4FVY - chains A and B; structure by X-ray diffraction, 1.70 A resolution.

# Chain A (and B)
Molecule: Nitric oxide synthase, brain
From: Rattus norvegicus
Notes: EC 1.14.13.39; chain B of this document is another copy of the same molecule, construct and numbering; everything in this record applies to it too
UniProtKB: P29476 (NOS1_RAT); residues 297-718 here = UniProt positions 297-718
Sequence (422 residues; each row starts with the number of its first residue):
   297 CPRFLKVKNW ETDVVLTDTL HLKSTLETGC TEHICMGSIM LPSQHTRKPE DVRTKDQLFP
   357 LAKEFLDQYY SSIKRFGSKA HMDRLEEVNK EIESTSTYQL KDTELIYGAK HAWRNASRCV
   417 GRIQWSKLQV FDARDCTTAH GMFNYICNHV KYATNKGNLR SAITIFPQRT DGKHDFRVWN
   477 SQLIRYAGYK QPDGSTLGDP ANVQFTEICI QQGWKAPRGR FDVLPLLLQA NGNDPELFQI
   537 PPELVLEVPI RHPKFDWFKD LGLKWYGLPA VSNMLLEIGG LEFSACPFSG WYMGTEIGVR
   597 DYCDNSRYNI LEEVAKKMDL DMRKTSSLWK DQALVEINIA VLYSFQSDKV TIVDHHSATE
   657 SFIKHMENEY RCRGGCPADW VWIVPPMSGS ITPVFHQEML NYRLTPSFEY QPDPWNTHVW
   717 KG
Not modelled in the structure: 297-298, 339-349, 717-718 (chain B: 297-298, 339-347)
Curated features (UniProtKB/Swiss-Prot):
  - binding site ((6R)-L-erythro-5,6,7,8-tetrahydrobiopterin): S334, V677, W678, F691
  - binding site (heme b): C415, Y706
  - binding site (L-arginine): Q478, W587, Y588, E592
Ion coordination: Zn2+: C326, C331 (shared with C326(B), C331(B) of chain B); heme Fe near C415 (its only coordinating residue here)
Small-molecule neighbours:
  - 3KJ (N~5~-(N-hydroxy-N-methylcarbamimidoyl)-L-ornithine): Q478, W561, Y562, P565, V567, F584, S585, G586, W587, Y588, M589, E592, D597
  - tetrahydrobiopterin (H4B), molecule 1: W306, W676, F691, H692, Q693, E694
  - tetrahydrobiopterin (H4B), molecule 2: S334, M336, R596, V677, W678
  - heme (HEM): W409, A412, R414, C415, V416, G417, Q420, L424, S457, M570, F584, S585, G586, W587, M589, E592, V649, W678, F704, Y706
What the authors report for this chain:
  - binding site for 3KJ: G586, Y588, E592, D597

# Interface between chain A and chain B
Contacting residue pairs (130):
  L301(A) - I330(B)  hydrophobic
  W306(A) - M336(B)  hydrophobic
  W306(A) - L337(B)  hydrophobic
  E307(A) - N601(B)
  E307(A) - S602(B)  hydrogen bond (backbone-side chain)
  H317(A) - I330(B)
  S320(A) - H329(B)
  T321(A) - H329(B)
  E323(A) - E328(B)
  T324(A) - T327(B)  hydrogen bond (side chain-backbone)
  T324(A) - E328(B)  hydrogen bond (backbone-backbone)
  T324(A) - H329(B)
  T324(A) - I330(B)
  T324(A) - C331(B)
  C326(A) - C326(B)  hydrophobic
  C326(A) - T327(B)
  C326(A) - E328(B)
  C326(A) - C331(B)  hydrophobic
  T327(A) - T324(B)  hydrogen bond (backbone-side chain)
  T327(A) - C326(B)
  E328(A) - E323(B)
  E328(A) - T324(B)  hydrogen bond (backbone-backbone)
  E328(A) - C326(B)  hydrogen bond (backbone-backbone)
  E328(A) - E328(B)
  H329(A) - S320(B)
  H329(A) - T321(B)
  H329(A) - T324(B)
  H329(A) - Y698(B)
  I330(A) - L301(B)  hydrophobic
  I330(A) - H317(B)
  I330(A) - T324(B)
  I330(A) - L696(B)  hydrophobic
  I330(A) - N697(B)
  I330(A) - Y698(B)  hydrophobic
  C331(A) - C326(B)  hydrophobic
  C331(A) - C331(B)  hydrophobic
  C331(A) - L696(B)
  C331(A) - N697(B)  hydrogen bond (backbone-backbone)
  M332(A) - L301(B)  hydrophobic
  M332(A) - L696(B)  hydrophobic
  S334(A) - W676(B)
  S334(A) - E694(B)
  S334(A) - M695(B)  hydrogen bond (side chain-backbone)
  I335(A) - E694(B)
  I335(A) - M695(B)
  M336(A) - W306(B)  hydrophobic
  M336(A) - E694(B)  hydrogen bond (backbone-side chain)
  V595(A) - S686(B)
  R596(A) - S686(B)
  R596(A) - F691(B)
  R596(A) - H692(B)
  D600(A) - H692(B)  salt bridge
  N601(A) - E307(B)  hydrogen bond
  L607(A) - I687(B)  hydrophobic
  K620(A) - Q642(B)
  T621(A) - D650(B)  hydrogen bond
  T621(A) - H652(B)
  T621(A) - S653(B)  hydrogen bond
  S622(A) - L638(B)
  S622(A) - Q642(B)  hydrogen bond
  S622(A) - D650(B)
  S623(A) - I635(B)
  L624(A) - N634(B)
  L624(A) - I635(B)
  L624(A) - L638(B)  hydrophobic
  L624(A) - H651(B)
  K626(A) - I687(B)
  D627(A) - V631(B)
  D627(A) - H651(B)  salt bridge
  D627(A) - H652(B)  salt bridge
  D627(A) - M683(B)
  D627(A) - S684(B)  hydrogen bond
  D627(A) - I687(B)
  Q628(A) - V631(B)
  Q628(A) - E632(B)  hydrogen bond
  Q628(A) - I635(B)
  V631(A) - D627(B)
  V631(A) - Q628(B)
  V631(A) - V631(B)  hydrophobic
  E632(A) - Q628(B)  hydrogen bond
  N634(A) - L624(B)
  I635(A) - S623(B)
  I635(A) - L624(B)
  I635(A) - Q628(B)
  L638(A) - S622(B)
  L638(A) - L624(B)  hydrophobic
  Q642(A) - S622(B)  hydrogen bond
  D650(A) - T621(B)  hydrogen bond
  D650(A) - S622(B)
  H651(A) - L624(B)
  H651(A) - D627(B)  salt bridge
  H652(A) - T621(B)
  H652(A) - D627(B)  salt bridge
  W676(A) - S334(B)
  W676(A) - V677(B)  hydrophobic
  V677(A) - W676(B)  hydrophobic
  P682(A) - S684(B)
  P682(A) - G685(B)  hydrogen bond (backbone-backbone)
  P682(A) - S686(B)  hydrogen bond (backbone-backbone)
  P682(A) - F691(B)  hydrophobic
  M683(A) - D627(B)
  M683(A) - S684(B)
  S684(A) - D627(B)  hydrogen bond
  S684(A) - P682(B)
  S684(A) - M683(B)
  S684(A) - S684(B)
  G685(A) - P682(B)  hydrogen bond (backbone-backbone)
  S686(A) - V595(B)
  S686(A) - R596(B)
  S686(A) - P682(B)  hydrogen bond (backbone-backbone)
  I687(A) - L607(B)  hydrophobic
  I687(A) - K626(B)
  I687(A) - D627(B)
  I687(A) - L630(B)  hydrophobic
  F691(A) - R596(B)
  H692(A) - R596(B)
  H692(A) - D600(B)  salt bridge
  E694(A) - S334(B)
  E694(A) - I335(B)
  E694(A) - M336(B)  hydrogen bond (side chain-backbone)
  M695(A) - S334(B)  hydrogen bond (backbone-side chain)
  M695(A) - I335(B)
  L696(A) - I330(B)  hydrophobic
  L696(A) - C331(B)
  L696(A) - M332(B)  hydrophobic
  L696(A) - I335(B)  hydrophobic
  N697(A) - I330(B)
  N697(A) - C331(B)  hydrogen bond (backbone-backbone)
  Y698(A) - H329(B)
  Y698(A) - I330(B)  hydrophobic
Other interface residues (no listed pair), chain A (64 interface residues in all): V303, L322, G325, G333, L337, C599, S602, L630, S653
Other interface residues (no listed pair), chain B (62 interface residues in all): V303, L322, G333, C599

# Overview
64 residues of chain A and 62 residues of chain B are in contact; the contacts include 26 hydrogen bonds and 6
salt bridges. Among the polar pairs are D600(A)-H692(B), D627(A)-H651(B) and D627(A)-H652(B). Ligands of chain
A: heme, tetrahydrobiopterin and compound 3KJ. The paper reports a binding site for 3KJ at G586(A), Y588(A)
and E592(A) among others.
Both chains are Nitric oxide synthase, brain (Rattus norvegicus). Entry 4FVY (Structure of rat nNOS heme
domain in complex with N(omega)-hydroxy- N(omega)-methyl-L-arginine) was determined by X-ray diffraction (same
publication as 4FVW, 4FVX, 4FVZ, 4FW0 and 4GQE).
